7DPF - chains 2 and 3 of the 4 polymer chains in the assembly; structure by electron microscopy, 3.20 A resolution.

[Chain 2]
Protein: VP2
From: Coxsackievirus B1
Reference sequence: A0A2S0RQC2 (A0A2S0RQC2_9ENTO); residues 1-263 here correspond to UniProt positions 70-332 (UniProt number = residue number + 69)
Sequence (263 residues; row label = number of the first residue in the row):
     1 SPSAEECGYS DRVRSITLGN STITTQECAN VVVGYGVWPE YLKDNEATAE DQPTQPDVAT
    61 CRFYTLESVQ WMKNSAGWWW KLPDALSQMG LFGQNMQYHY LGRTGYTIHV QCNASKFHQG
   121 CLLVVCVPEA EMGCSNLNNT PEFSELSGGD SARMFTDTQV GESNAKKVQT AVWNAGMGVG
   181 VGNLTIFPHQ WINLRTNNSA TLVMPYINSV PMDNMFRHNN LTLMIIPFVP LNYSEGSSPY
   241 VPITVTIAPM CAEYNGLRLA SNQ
Unresolved in the structure: 1-9, 262-263

[Chain 3]
Protein: VP3
From: Coxsackievirus B1
Reference sequence: A0A0G4PYT0 (A0A0G4PYT0_9ENTO); residues 1-238 here correspond to UniProt positions 333-570 (UniProt number = residue number + 332)
Sequence (238 residues; each row starts with the number of its first residue):
     1 GLPVMTTPGS TQFLTSDDFQ SPSAMPQFDV TPEMQIPGRV NNLMEIAEVD SVVPVNNTED
    61 NVSSLKAYQI PVQSNSDNGK QVFGFPLQPG ANNVLNRTLL GEILNYYTHW SGSIKLTFMF
   121 CGSAMATGKF LLAYSPPGAG VPKNRKDAML GTHVIWDVGL QSSCVLCVPW ISQTHYRYVV
   181 EDEYTAAGYV TCWYQTNIVV PADVQSSCDI LCFVSACNDF SVRMLKDTPF IRQDTFYQ
Unresolved in the structure: 238

[How chain 2 and chain 3 interact]
Residue-residue contacts - 54 pairs, chain 2 then chain 3:
  Y35(2) - G38(3)
  V37(2) - P37(3)  hydrophobic
  E46(2) - M34(3)
  K116(2) - S123(3)  hydrogen bond (backbone-side chain)
  K116(2) - A124(3)
  K116(2) - M125(3)
  F117(2) - A202(3)
  F117(2) - D203(3)
  F117(2) - V204(3)  hydrophobic
  H118(2) - S123(3)
  Q119(2) - G122(3)
  Q119(2) - S123(3)
  Q119(2) - S207(3)
  C121(2) - M119(3)  hydrophobic
  W173(2) - S63(3)
  V181(2) - L65(3)  hydrophobic
  V181(2) - Y68(3)
  G182(2) - S51(3)  hydrogen bond (backbone-side chain)
  G182(2) - V52(3)  hydrogen bond (backbone-backbone)
  G182(2) - Y68(3)
  N183(2) - S51(3)  hydrogen bond
  N183(2) - R97(3)  hydrogen bond (side chain-backbone)
  N183(2) - T98(3)
  N183(2) - L99(3)
  T185(2) - V49(3)
  T185(2) - D50(3)  hydrogen bond (side chain-backbone)
  T185(2) - S51(3)
  I186(2) - I46(3)  hydrophobic
  I186(2) - L99(3)  hydrophobic
  W191(2) - F213(3)  hydrophobic
  N193(2) - F120(3)
  N193(2) - C121(3)
  R195(2) - F120(3)
  R195(2) - G122(3)
  R195(2) - S123(3)  hydrogen bond (side chain-backbone)
  R195(2) - A124(3)
  R195(2) - A126(3)  hydrogen bond (side chain-backbone)
  R195(2) - V158(3)
  R195(2) - G159(3)  hydrogen bond (side chain-backbone)
  Y206(2) - P37(3)
  N208(2) - M34(3)
  N208(2) - I36(3)
  P211(2) - M34(3)
  I226(2) - L65(3)  hydrophobic
  P227(2) - L65(3)
  F228(2) - V52(3)  hydrophobic
  F228(2) - L65(3)  hydrophobic
  F228(2) - Q69(3)  hydrogen bond (backbone-side chain)
  V229(2) - C121(3)  hydrophobic
  V229(2) - D209(3)
  P230(2) - Q69(3)
  N232(2) - Q205(3)
  Y233(2) - Q205(3)  hydrogen bond (backbone-side chain)
  S234(2) - D203(3)
Other interface residues (no listed pair), chain 2 (35 interface residues in all): R12, V172, T196, P205, I207, S209, V210
Other interface residues (no listed pair), chain 3 (39 interface residues in all): Q35, S64, L160, S162, C208, L211

[Overview]
The interface between chain 2 and chain 3 involves 35 residues on one side and 39 on the other; the contacts
include 11 hydrogen bonds. Among the polar pairs are K116(2)-S123(3), G182(2)-S51(3) and N183(2)-S51(3).
Chain 2 is VP2 and chain 3 is VP3, both from Coxsackievirus B1; the structure, Cryo-EM structure of
Coxsackievirus B1 mature virion, was determined by electron microscopy, deposited together with 7DPG, 7DPZ,
7DQ1 and 7DQ4.
